PDB entry 2WFM | X-ray diffraction, 2.20 A resolution | chain A

[Chain A]
Protein: Polyneuridine aldehyde esterase
From: Rauvolfia serpentina
Notes: EC 3.1.1.78
Reference sequence: Q9SE93 (PNAE_RAUSE); residues 1-264 here = UniProt positions 1-264
Chain sequence (264 residues; row label = number of the first residue in the row):
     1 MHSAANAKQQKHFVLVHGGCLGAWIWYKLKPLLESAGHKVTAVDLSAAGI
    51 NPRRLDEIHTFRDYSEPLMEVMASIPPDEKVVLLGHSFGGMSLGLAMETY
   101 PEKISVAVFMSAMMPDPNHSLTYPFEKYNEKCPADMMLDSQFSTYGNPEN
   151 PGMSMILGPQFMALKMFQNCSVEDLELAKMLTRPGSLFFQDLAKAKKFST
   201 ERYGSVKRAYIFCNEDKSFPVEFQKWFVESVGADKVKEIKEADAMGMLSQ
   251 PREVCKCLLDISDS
Disordered / not traced: 1-8, 264
Differences from the reference sequence: engineered mutation Ala244 (His in Q9SE93)
Swiss-Prot annotation at these positions:
  - active site: Ser87, Asp216
  - binding site (16-epivellosimine): Ser87

[Overview]
From UniProt: active-site residues Ser87 and Asp216 and residue binding 16-epivellosimine Ser87.
Chain A is Polyneuridine aldehyde esterase (Rauvolfia serpentina); the structure, Crystal structure of
polyneuridine aldehyde esterase mutant (H244A), was determined by X-ray diffraction, deposited together with
2WFL and 3GZJ.
